Entry 9F44 (electron microscopy, 3.68 A resolution); this record covers chains A and B of the 8 polymer chains in the assembly.

[Chain A (and B)]
Protein: Serine/threonine-protein kinase mTOR
Organism: Homo sapiens
Notes: EC 2.7.11.1; chain B of this document is another copy of the same molecule, construct and numbering; everything in this record applies to it too
UniProt: P42345 (MTOR_HUMAN); numbering as in UniProt (aligned over 1-2549)
Amino-acid sequence (2549 residues; row label = number of the first residue in the row):
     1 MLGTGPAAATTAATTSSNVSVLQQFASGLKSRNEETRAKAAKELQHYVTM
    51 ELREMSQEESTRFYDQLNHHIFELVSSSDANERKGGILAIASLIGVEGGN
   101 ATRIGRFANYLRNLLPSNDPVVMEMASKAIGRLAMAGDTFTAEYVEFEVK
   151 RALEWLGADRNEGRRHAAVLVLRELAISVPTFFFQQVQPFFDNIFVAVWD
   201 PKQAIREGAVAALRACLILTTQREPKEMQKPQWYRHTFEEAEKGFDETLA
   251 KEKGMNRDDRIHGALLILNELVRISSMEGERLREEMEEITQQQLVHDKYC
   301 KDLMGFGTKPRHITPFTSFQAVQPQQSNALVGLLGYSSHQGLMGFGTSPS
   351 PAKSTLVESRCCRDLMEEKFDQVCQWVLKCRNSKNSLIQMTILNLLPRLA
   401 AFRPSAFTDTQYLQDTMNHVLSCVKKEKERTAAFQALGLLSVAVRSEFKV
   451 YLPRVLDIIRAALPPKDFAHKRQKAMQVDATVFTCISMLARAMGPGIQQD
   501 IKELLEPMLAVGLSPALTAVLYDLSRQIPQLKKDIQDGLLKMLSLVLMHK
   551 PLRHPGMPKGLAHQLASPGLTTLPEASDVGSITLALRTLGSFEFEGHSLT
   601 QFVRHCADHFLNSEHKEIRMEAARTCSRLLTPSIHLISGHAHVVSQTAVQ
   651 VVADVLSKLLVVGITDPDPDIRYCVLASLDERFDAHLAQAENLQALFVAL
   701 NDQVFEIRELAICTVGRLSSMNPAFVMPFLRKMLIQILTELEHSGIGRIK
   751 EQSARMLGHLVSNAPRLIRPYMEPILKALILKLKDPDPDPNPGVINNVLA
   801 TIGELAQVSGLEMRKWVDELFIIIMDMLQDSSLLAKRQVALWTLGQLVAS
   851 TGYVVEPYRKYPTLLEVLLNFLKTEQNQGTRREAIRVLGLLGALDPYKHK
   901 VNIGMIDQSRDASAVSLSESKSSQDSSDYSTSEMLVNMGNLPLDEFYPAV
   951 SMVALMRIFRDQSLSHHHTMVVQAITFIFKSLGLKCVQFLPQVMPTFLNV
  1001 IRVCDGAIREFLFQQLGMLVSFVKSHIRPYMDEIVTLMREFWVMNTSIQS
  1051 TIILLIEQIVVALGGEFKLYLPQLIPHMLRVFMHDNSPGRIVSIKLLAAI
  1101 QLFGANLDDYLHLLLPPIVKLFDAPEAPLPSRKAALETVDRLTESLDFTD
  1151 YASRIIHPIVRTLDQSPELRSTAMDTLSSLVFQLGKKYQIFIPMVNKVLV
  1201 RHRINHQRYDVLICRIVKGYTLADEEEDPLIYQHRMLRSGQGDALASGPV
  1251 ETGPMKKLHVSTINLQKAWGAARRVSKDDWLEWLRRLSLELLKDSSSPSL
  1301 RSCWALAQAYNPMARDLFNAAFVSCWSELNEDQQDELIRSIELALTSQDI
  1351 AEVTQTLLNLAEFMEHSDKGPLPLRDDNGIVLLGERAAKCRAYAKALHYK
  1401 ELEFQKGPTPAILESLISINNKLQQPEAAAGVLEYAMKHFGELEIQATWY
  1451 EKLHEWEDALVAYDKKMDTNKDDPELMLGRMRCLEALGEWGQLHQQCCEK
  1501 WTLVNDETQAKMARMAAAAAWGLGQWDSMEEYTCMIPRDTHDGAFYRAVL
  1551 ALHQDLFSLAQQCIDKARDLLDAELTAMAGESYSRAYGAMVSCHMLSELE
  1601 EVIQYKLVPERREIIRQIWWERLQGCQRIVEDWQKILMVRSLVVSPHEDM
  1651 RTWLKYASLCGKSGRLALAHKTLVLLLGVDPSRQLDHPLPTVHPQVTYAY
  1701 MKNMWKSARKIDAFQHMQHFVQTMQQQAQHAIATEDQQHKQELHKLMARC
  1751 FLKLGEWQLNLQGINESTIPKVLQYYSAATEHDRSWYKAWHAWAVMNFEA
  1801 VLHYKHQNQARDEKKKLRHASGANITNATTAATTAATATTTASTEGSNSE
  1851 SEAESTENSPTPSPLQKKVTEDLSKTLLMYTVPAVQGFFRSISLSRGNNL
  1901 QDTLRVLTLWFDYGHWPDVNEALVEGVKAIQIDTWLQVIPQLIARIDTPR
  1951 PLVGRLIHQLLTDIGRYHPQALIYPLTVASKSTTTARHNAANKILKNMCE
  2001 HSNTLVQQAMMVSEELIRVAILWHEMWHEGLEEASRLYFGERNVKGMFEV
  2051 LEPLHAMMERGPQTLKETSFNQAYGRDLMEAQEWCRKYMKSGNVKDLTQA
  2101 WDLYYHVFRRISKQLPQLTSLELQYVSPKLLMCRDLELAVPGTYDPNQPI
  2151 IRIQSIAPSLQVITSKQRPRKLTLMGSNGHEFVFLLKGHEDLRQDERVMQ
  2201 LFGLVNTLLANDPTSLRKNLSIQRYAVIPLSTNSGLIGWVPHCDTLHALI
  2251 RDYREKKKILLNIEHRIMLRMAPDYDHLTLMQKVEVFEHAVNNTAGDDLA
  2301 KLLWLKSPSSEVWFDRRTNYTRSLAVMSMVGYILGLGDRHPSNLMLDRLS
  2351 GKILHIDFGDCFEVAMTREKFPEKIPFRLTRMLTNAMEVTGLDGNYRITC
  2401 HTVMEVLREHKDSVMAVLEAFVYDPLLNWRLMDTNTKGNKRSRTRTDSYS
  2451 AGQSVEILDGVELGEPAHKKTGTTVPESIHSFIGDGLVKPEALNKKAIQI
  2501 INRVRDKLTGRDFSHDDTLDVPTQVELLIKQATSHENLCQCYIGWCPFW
Unresolved in the structure: 1-16, 31-36, 54-59, 75-81, 157-161, 224-232, 247-257, 290-303, 318-355, 381-385, 405-409, 467-477, 492-496, 550-577, 596-598, 634-643, 787-790, 904-932, 1223-1260, 1815-1866, 2437-2491
Residues lining bound ligands: inositol hexakisphosphate (IHP): Arg1628, Lys1655, Ser1658, Lys1662, Tyr1698, Lys1702, Lys1706, Lys1745, Arg1749, Lys1753, Trp1786, Lys1788
Curated features (UniProtKB/Swiss-Prot):
  - region: Val2162 to Arg2168 (G-loop), Lys2258 to Gly2296 (Interaction with MLST8), Gly2335 to Asn2343 (Catalytic loop), His2355 to Thr2380 (Activation loop)
  - binding site (1D-myo-inositol hexakisphosphate): Lys1662, Lys1702, Arg1749
  - binding site (ATP): Ser2165, Gln2167, Leu2185, Lys2187, Glu2190, Tyr2225, Gly2238, Trp2239, Val2240, Thr2245, Met2345, Ile2356
  - binding site (Mg(2+)): Asn2343, Asp2357
  - modified residue: Met1 (N-acetylmethionine), Ser567 (Phosphoserine), Thr1162 (Phosphothreonine), Lys1218 (N6-acetyllysine), Ser1261 (Phosphoserine), Ser2159 (Phosphoserine), Thr2164 (Phosphothreonine), Thr2173 (Phosphothreonine), Thr2446 (Phosphothreonine), Ser2448 (Phosphoserine), Ser2478 (Phosphoserine), Ser2481 (Phosphoserine)
  - cross-link: Lys2066 (Glycyl lysine isopeptide (Lys-Gly) (interchain with G-Cter in ubiquitin))
  - natural variant: Ala8 (A8S: In a lung large cell carcinoma sample), Met135 (M135T: In a metastatic melanoma sample), Arg624 (R624H: In FCORD2; uncertain significance), Asp1376 (D1376E: Found in a patient with focal epilepsy; uncertain significance), Tyr1450 (Y1450D: In FCORD2), Trp1456 (W1456G: In FCORD2), Ala1459 (A1459D: In FCORD2; A1459S: In FCORD2; uncertain significance), Leu1460 (L1460P: In FCORD2), Cys1483 (C1483R: In FCORD2), Trp1490 (W1490R: In SKS), Met1595 (M1595I: In SKS), Arg1709 (R1709H: In FCORD2; uncertain significance), 13 further natural variant entries in UniProt
  - mutagenesis: Lys2066 (K2066R: Complete loss ubiquitination by the SCF(FBXO22) complex), Ser2159 (S2159A: Reduces mTORC1-associated S-2481 autophosphorylation; when associated with A-2164. Reduced activity of the mTORC1 complex; S2159D: Mimics phosphorylation ...), Thr2164 (T2164A: Reduces mTORC1-associated S-2481 autophosphorylation; when associated with A-2159; T2164E: Stronger phosphorylation of RPS6KB1; when associated with D-2159), Thr2173 (T2173A: Increased mTOR kinase activity), His2340 (H2340A: Barely detectable kinase activity), Asp2357 (D2357E: Kinase-dead mutant, loss of interaction with TM4SF5 and loss of lysosome membrane localization; when associated with I-2364), Val2364 (V2364I: Kinase-dead mutant, loss of interaction with TM4SF5 and loss of lysosome membrane localization; when associated with E-2357)

[Interface between chain A and chain B]
Contacting residue pairs (84; chain A residue first):
  Val661(A) with Ile1190(B), hydrophobic
  Ile664(A) with His1157(B), hydrogen bond (backbone-side chain); Ile1190(B), hydrophobic; Phe1191(B), hydrophobic
  Thr665(A) with His1157(B); Ile1190(B); Phe1191(B); Met1194(B)
  Arg672(A) with His1157(B)
  Gln694(A) with Lys1187(B), hydrogen bond
  Phe697(A) with Asp1150(B)
  Val698(A) with Thr1149(B); Asp1150(B); Ala1152(B), hydrophobic; Ser1153(B), hydrogen bond (backbone-side chain); Phe1191(B), hydrophobic
  Asn701(A) with Asp1150(B), hydrogen bond; Tyr1151(B); Ser1153(B), hydrogen bond (backbone-side chain); Arg1154(B), hydrogen bond (backbone-backbone)
  Asp702(A) with Ser1153(B); Arg1154(B)
  Gln703(A) with His1157(B); Pro1158(B); Arg1161(B)
  Arg708(A) with Arg1154(B)
  Phe729(A) with Asp1150(B)
  Lys732(A) with Asp1150(B), salt bridge
  Met733(A) with Asp1150(B)
  Ile735(A) with Asp1109(B)
  Gln736(A) with His1112(B), hydrogen bond (backbone-side chain); Tyr1151(B), hydrogen bond
  Thr739(A) with Tyr1110(B); His1112(B)
  Glu740(A) with His1112(B); Leu1113(B)
  His743(A) with Pro1072(B); Pro1076(B); Tyr1110(B)
  Ser744(A) with Leu1113(B)
  Ile746(A) with Met1083(B), hydrophobic
  Ile749(A) with Leu1079(B), hydrophobic
  Pro1072(A) with His743(B)
  Pro1076(A) with His743(B)
  Leu1079(A) with Ile749(B), hydrophobic
  Met1083(A) with Ile746(B), hydrophobic
  Asp1109(A) with Ile735(B)
  Tyr1110(A) with Thr739(B); His743(B)
  His1112(A) with Gln736(B), hydrogen bond (side chain-backbone); Thr739(B); Glu740(B)
  Leu1113(A) with Glu740(B); Ser744(B)
  Thr1149(A) with Val698(B)
  Asp1150(A) with Phe697(B); Val698(B); Asn701(B), hydrogen bond; Phe729(B); Lys732(B), salt bridge; Met733(B)
  Tyr1151(A) with Asn701(B); Gln736(B), hydrogen bond
  Ala1152(A) with Val698(B), hydrophobic
  Ser1153(A) with Val698(B), hydrogen bond (side chain-backbone); Asn701(B), hydrogen bond (side chain-backbone); Asp702(B)
  Arg1154(A) with Asn701(B), hydrogen bond (backbone-backbone); Asp702(B); Arg708(B)
  His1157(A) with Ile664(B), hydrogen bond (side chain-backbone); Thr665(B); Arg672(B); Gln703(B)
  Pro1158(A) with Gln703(B)
  Arg1161(A) with Gln703(B)
  Lys1187(A) with Gln694(B), hydrogen bond
  Ile1190(A) with Val661(B), hydrophobic; Ile664(B), hydrophobic; Thr665(B)
  Phe1191(A) with Ile664(B), hydrophobic; Thr665(B); Val698(B), hydrophobic
  Met1194(A) with Thr665(B)
Also at the interface, not in a pair above, chain A (47 interface residues in all): Asp666, Ala695, Gly745, Arg1080
Also at the interface, not in a pair above, chain B (47 interface residues in all): Asp666, Ala695, Gly745, Arg1080

[Overview]
The chain A/chain B interface involves 47 residues from each chain, with 16 hydrogen bonds and 2 salt bridges.
Among the polar pairs are Lys732(A)-Asp1150(B), Ile664(A)-His1157(B) and Gln694(A)-Lys1187(B). Bound to chain
A: inositol hexakisphosphate.
Chain A and chain B are both Serine/threonine-protein kinase mTOR (Homo sapiens); the structure, cryo-EM
structure of LST2 TOS peptide bound to human mTOR complex 1, was determined by electron microscopy together
with 9F42, 9F43 and 9F45 from the same study.
